4LOI - chains A and B; structure by X-ray diffraction, 1.89 A resolution.

# Chain A (and B)
Name: Stimulator of interferon genes protein
Source organism: Homo sapiens
Notes: fragment: c-di-GMP-binding domain; chain B of this document is another copy of the same molecule, construct and numbering; everything in this record applies to it too
UniProt: Q86WV6 (STING_HUMAN); residues 155-341 here = UniProt positions 155-341
Sequence (188 residues; numbered 154 to 341; the number before each row is that of its first residue):
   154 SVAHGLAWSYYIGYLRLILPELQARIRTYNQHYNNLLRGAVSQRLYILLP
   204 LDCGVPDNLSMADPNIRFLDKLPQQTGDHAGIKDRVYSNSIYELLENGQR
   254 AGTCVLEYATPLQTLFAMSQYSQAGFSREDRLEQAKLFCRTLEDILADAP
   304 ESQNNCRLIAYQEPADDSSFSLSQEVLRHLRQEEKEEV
Not modelled in the structure: 186-190, 304-305, 339-341 (chain B: 337-341)
Construct notes: expression tag (154)
Residues lining bound ligands: 1YC (2-amino-9-[(1R,3R,6R,8R,9R,11S,14R,16R,17R,18R)-16-(6-amino-9H-purin-9-yl)-3,11,17,18-tetrahydroxy-3,11-dioxido-2,4,7,10,12,15-hexaoxa-3,11-diphosphatricyclo[12.2.1.1~6,9~]octadec-8-yl]-1,9-dihydro-6H-purin-6-one): Ser162, Tyr163, Gly166, Tyr167, Ile235, Arg238, Val239, Tyr240, Glu260, Thr263, Pro264, Thr267
Swiss-Prot annotation at these positions:
  - region: Glu340, Val341 (C-terminal tail (CTT))
  - binding site (2',3'-cGAMP): Ser162, Tyr167, Arg238, Thr263
  - binding site (3',3'-c-di-GMP): Ser162, Tyr167, Arg238 to Ser241, Thr263
  - binding site (2',3'-cUAMP): Tyr167, Arg238, Thr263
  - modified residue: Thr229 (Phosphothreonine), Ser241 (Phosphoserine)
  - cross-link (Glycyl lysine isopeptide (Lys-Gly)): Lys236 (interchain with G-Cter in ubiquitin), Lys338 (interchain with G-Cter in SUMO)
  - natural variant: Val155 (V155M: In SAVI), His232 (H232R: Activated by both 2'-3' linked cGAMP and 3'-3' linked cGAMP), Arg284 (R284S: Found in a 9-month-old patient who died following a fever and severe neck abscess without indication of any severe bacterial infection)
  - mutagenesis: Gly158 (G158A: Constitutively active mutant that promotes the production of type I interferon in absence of cGAMP ligand; G158E: Abolished homodimerization and activation ...), Ser162 (S162A: Slight decrease in c-di-GMP-binding. Renders the enzyme sensitive to 5,6-dimethylxanthenone 4-acetic acid (DMXAA) drug, leading to activation of the STING1 pathway ...), Gly166 (G166S: Slight decrease in c-di-GMP-binding), Arg178 to Arg180 (Abolishes the endoplasmic reticulum location), Gly230 (G230I: Renders the enzyme sensitive to 5,6-dimethylxanthenone 4-acetic acid (DMXAA) drug, leading to activation of the STING1 pathway), Lys236 (K236R: Loss of deubiquitination by USP44), Arg238 to Tyr240 (Strong decrease in cGAMP-binding without affecting interaction with TBK1. Abolished ability to induce autophagy), Arg238 (R238A: Abolished cGAMP-binding. Abolished ability to induce autophagy), Tyr240 (Y240A: Abolished cGAMP-binding; Y240S: Strong decrease in c-di-GMP-binding), Asn242 (N242A: Strong decrease in c-di-GMP and cGAMP-binding), Glu260 (E260A: Strong decrease in c-di-GMP and cGAMP-binding), Thr263 (T263A: Strong decrease in c-di-GMP-binding), 9 further mutagenesis entries in UniProt
Reported in the primary citation:
  - binding site for 1YC: Ser162, Thr267
  - mutagenesis - S162A: increased signaling in response to DMXAA
  - mutagenesis - S162A: unchanged signaling in response to c[di-GMP]
  - mutagenesis - S162A, S162V: increased binding to DMXAA
  - mutagenesis - S162I, S162V: abolished signaling

# Interface between chain A and chain B
Pairs across the interface - 73 pairs, chain A then chain B:
  Ser154(A) - Ser154(B)
  Ser154(A) - Val155(B)
  Val155(A) - Ser154(B)
  His157(A) - Met271(B)
  His157(A) - Ala277(B)  hydrogen bond (side chain-backbone)
  Gly158(A) - Leu159(B)
  Gly158(A) - Thr267(B)
  Leu159(A) - Gly158(B)
  Leu159(A) - Ser162(B)
  Trp161(A) - Met271(B)  hydrophobic
  Trp161(A) - Tyr274(B)  hydrophobic
  Trp161(A) - Gln276(B)
  Trp161(A) - Ala277(B)
  Ser162(A) - Thr267(B)
  Ile165(A) - Ala270(B)  hydrophobic
  Ile165(A) - Tyr274(B)  hydrophobic
  Val208(A) - Ala233(B)  hydrophobic
  Pro209(A) - Ala233(B)
  Pro209(A) - Gly234(B)
  Asp210(A) - Asp231(B)
  Asp210(A) - His232(B)
  Asp210(A) - Ala233(B)
  Asp210(A) - Gly234(B)  hydrogen bond (backbone-backbone)
  Leu212(A) - Gly234(B)
  Phe221(A) - Lys236(B)
  Lys224(A) - Lys236(B)
  Lys224(A) - Asp237(B)  salt bridge
  Asp231(A) - Asp210(B)
  His232(A) - Asp210(B)
  Ala233(A) - Val208(B)  hydrophobic
  Ala233(A) - Pro209(B)
  Ala233(A) - Asp210(B)  hydrogen bond (backbone-backbone)
  Ala233(A) - Glu260(B)
  Ala233(A) - Tyr261(B)  hydrogen bond (backbone-backbone)
  Ala233(A) - Thr263(B)
  Gly234(A) - Asp210(B)  hydrogen bond (backbone-backbone)
  Gly234(A) - Leu212(B)
  Gly234(A) - Ser243(B)
  Gly234(A) - Tyr245(B)  hydrogen bond (backbone-side chain)
  Ile235(A) - Ser241(B)
  Ile235(A) - Glu260(B)
  Lys236(A) - Phe221(B)
  Lys236(A) - Lys224(B)
  Lys236(A) - Ser243(B)  hydrogen bond (backbone-side chain)
  Asp237(A) - Lys224(B)  salt bridge
  Arg238(A) - Arg238(B)
  Ser241(A) - Ile235(B)
  Ser241(A) - Asp237(B)
  Ser243(A) - Gly234(B)
  Ser243(A) - Lys236(B)  hydrogen bond (side chain-backbone)
  Tyr245(A) - Gly234(B)  hydrogen bond (side chain-backbone)
  Glu260(A) - Ala233(B)
  Glu260(A) - Ile235(B)
  Tyr261(A) - Ala233(B)  hydrogen bond (backbone-backbone)
  Thr263(A) - Ala233(B)
  Thr267(A) - Ser162(B)  hydrogen bond
  Thr267(A) - Ile165(B)
  Ala270(A) - Ile165(B)  hydrophobic
  Met271(A) - His157(B)
  Met271(A) - Trp161(B)  hydrophobic
  Met271(A) - Ile165(B)
  Tyr274(A) - Trp161(B)  hydrophobic
  Tyr274(A) - Tyr164(B)
  Tyr274(A) - Arg169(B)  hydrogen bond
  Gln276(A) - Trp161(B)
  Gln276(A) - Asp297(B)  hydrogen bond (side chain-backbone)
  Gln276(A) - Ile298(B)
  Gln276(A) - Asp301(B)
  Ala277(A) - His157(B)  hydrogen bond (backbone-side chain)
  Ala277(A) - Trp161(B)
  Asp297(A) - Gln276(B)  hydrogen bond (backbone-side chain)
  Ile298(A) - Gln276(B)
  Asp301(A) - Gln276(B)
Other interface residues (no listed pair), chain A (41 interface residues in all): Gln227, Val239, Leu259, Gln266
Other interface residues (no listed pair), chain B (43 interface residues in all): Val239, Asn242, Leu259, Gln266

# Overview
Chain A and chain B form an interface of 41 and 43 residues respectively; the contacts include 15 hydrogen
bonds and 2 salt bridges. Polar pairs include Lys224(A)-Asp237(B), His157(A)-Ala277(B) and
Gly234(A)-Tyr245(B). From the paper: a binding site for 1YC at Ser162(A) and Thr267(A); S162A and S162V of
chain A increase binding to DMXAA.
Both chains are Stimulator of interferon genes protein (Homo sapiens). Entry 4LOI (Crystal structure of
hSTING(H232) in complex with c[G(2',5')pA(2',5')p]) was determined by X-ray diffraction (same publication as
4LOL, 4LOH, 4LOJ and 4LOK).
